Entry 8FPI (electron microscopy, 2.52 A resolution); this record covers chains B and E of the 5 polymer chains in the assembly.

# Chain B (and E)
Name: Phosphoprotein
Source organism: Human respiratory syncytial virus A2
Notes: chain E of this document is another copy of the same molecule, construct and numbering; everything in this record applies to it too
UniProtKB: P03421 (PHOSP_HRSVA); numbering as in UniProt (aligned over 1-241)
Sequence (256 residues; numbered 1 to 256; the number before each row is that of its first residue):
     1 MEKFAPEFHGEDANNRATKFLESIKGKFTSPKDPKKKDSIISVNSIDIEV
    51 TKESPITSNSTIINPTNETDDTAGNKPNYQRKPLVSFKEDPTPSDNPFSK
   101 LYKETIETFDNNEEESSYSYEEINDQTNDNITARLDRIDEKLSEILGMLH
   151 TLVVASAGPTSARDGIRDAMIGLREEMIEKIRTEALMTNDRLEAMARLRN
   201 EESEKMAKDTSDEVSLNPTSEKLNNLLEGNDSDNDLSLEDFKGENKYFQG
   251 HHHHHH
Disordered / not traced: 1-129, 229-256 (chain E: 1-130, 156-173, 200-256)
Sequence notes: expression tag (242-256)
Curated features (UniProtKB/Swiss-Prot):
  - region: Met1 to Ser30 (Binding to monomeric RNA-free nucleoprotein), Ser39 to Thr57 (Important for viral particle assembly), Arg81 to Phe87 (Binding to host phosphatase PP1), Asp90 to Asp110 (Binding to protein M2-1), Leu216 to Ser232 (Binding to RNA-directed RNA polymerase L), Ser232 to Phe241 (Binding to the N-RNA complex)
  - site: Thr108 (Interaction with protein M2-1)
  - modified residue: Thr108 (Phosphothreonine), Ser116 (Phosphoserine), Ser117 (Phosphoserine), Ser119 (Phosphoserine), Ser232 (Phosphoserine), Ser237 (Phosphoserine)
  - mutagenesis: Phe87 (F87A: Almost complete loss of viral transcription. Complete loss of interaction with host phosphatase PP1), Phe98 (F98A: Complete loss of interaction with protein M2-1. Almost complete loss of viral transcription and loss of localization of protein M2-1 in inclusion bodies), Leu101 (L101A: Complete loss of interaction with protein M2-1. Almost complete loss of viral transcription and loss of localization of protein M2-1 in inclusion bodies), Tyr102 (Y102A: Complete loss of interaction with protein M2-1. Almost complete loss of viral transcription and loss of localization of protein M2-1 in inclusion bodies), Thr105 (T105A/D: Complete loss of interaction with protein M2-1. Almost complete loss of viral transcription and loss of localization of protein M2-1 in inclusion bodies), Ile106 (I106A: Complete loss of interaction with protein M2-1. Almost complete loss of viral transcription and loss of localization of protein M2-1 in inclusion bodies), Thr108 (T108D: Loss of interaction with protein M2-1 and loss of localization of protein M2-1 in inclusion bodies), Phe109 (F109A: Complete loss of interaction with protein M2-1. Almost complete loss of viral transcription and loss of localization of protein M2-1 in inclusion bodies), Ser116 to Ser119 (60% loss of transcription inhibition by M2-2), Gly172 (G172S: Almost complete loss of interaction with the nucleoprotein), Glu176 (E176G: Complete loss of interaction with the nucleoprotein), Asp233 (D233A: Complete loss of interaction with the N-RNA complex; when associated with A-239), 4 further mutagenesis entries in UniProt

# Interface between chain B and chain E
Residue-residue contacts (22):
  Ile131(B) with Thr132(E)
  Arg134(B) with Thr132(E); Leu135(E); Asp136(E), salt bridge
  Leu135(B) with Leu135(E), hydrophobic
  Ile138(B) with Leu135(E); Ile138(E), hydrophobic; Asp139(E); Leu142(E), hydrophobic
  Lys141(B) with Asp139(E), salt bridge; Ser143(E)
  Leu142(B) with Leu142(E), hydrophobic
  Glu144(B) with Leu146(E)
  Ile145(B) with Leu142(E), hydrophobic; Ile145(E), hydrophobic; Leu146(E), hydrophobic
  Met148(B) with Leu146(E), hydrophobic; Leu149(E); His150(E), hydrogen bond
  Leu149(B) with Leu149(E), hydrophobic
  Leu152(B) with Val153(E), hydrophobic
  Ile171(B) with Leu152(E), hydrophobic
Interface residues without a listed pair, chain B (13 interface residues in all): Glu176
Interface residues without a listed pair, chain E (14 interface residues in all): Ile131

# In short
Chain B and chain E form an interface of 13 and 14 residues respectively, with 1 hydrogen bond and 2 salt
bridges. Polar contacts include Arg134(B)-Asp136(E), Lys141(B)-Asp139(E) and Met148(B)-His150(E). Curated
annotation (UniProt) lists 19 mutagenesis sites on chain B.
Both chains are Phosphoprotein (Human respiratory syncytial virus A2). Entry 8FPI (Co-structure of the
Respiratory Syncytial Virus RNA-dependent RNA polymerase with MRK-1) was determined by electron microscopy,
deposited together with 8FPJ.
